PDB entry 7TAX | electron microscopy, 2.80 A resolution | chains B and M of the 14 polymer chains in the assembly

== Chain B ==
Name: CRISPR type I-F/YPEST-associated protein Csy2
UniProtKB: B3G161 (B3G161_PSEAI); numbering as in UniProt (aligned over 1-327)
Amino-acid sequence (327 residues; numbered 1 to 327; the number before each row is that of its first residue):
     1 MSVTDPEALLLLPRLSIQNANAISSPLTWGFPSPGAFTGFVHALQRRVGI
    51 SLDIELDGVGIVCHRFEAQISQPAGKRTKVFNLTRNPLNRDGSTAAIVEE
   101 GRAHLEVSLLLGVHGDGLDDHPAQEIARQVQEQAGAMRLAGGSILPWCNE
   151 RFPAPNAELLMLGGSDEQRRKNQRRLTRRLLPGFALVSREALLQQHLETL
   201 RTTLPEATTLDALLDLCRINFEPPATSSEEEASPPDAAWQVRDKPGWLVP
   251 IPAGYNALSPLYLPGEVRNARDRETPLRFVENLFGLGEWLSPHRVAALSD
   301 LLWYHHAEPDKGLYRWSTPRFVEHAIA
Disordered / not traced: 1-2, 225-238, 323-327

== Chain M ==
Molecule: 61-nt RNA strand
Sequence (61 nucleotides; each row starts with the number of its first residue):
     1 CUAAGAAAUUCACGGCGGGCUUGAUGUCCGCGUCUACCUGAUUCACUGCC
    51 GUAUAGGCAGC
Sequence notes: conflict A41 (G1458 in 313291946), A53 (G1446 in 313291946)

== How chain B and chain M interact ==
Residue-residue contacts (32):
  Asn21(B) with A3(M), hydrogen bond to the sugar; A4(M), hydrogen bond to the phosphate
  Ile23(B) with A3(M), sugar contact
  Pro26(B) with A3(M), base contact
  Gly35(B) with A3(M), phosphate contact
  Ala36(B) with U2(M), phosphate contact; A3(M), phosphate contact
  Gly39(B) with C1(M), phosphate contact; U2(M), sugar contact
  Phe40(B) with U2(M), base contact
  His42(B) with C1(M), sugar contact
  Ala43(B) with U2(M), base contact
  Arg46(B) with C1(M), base contact
  Thr84(B) with A7(M), sugar contact
  Arg85(B) with A7(M), hydrogen bond to the sugar; A8(M), hydrogen bond to the sugar; U9(M), hydrogen bond to the phosphate; U10(M), sugar contact
  Asn86(B) with A7(M), base contact
  Pro87(B) with A7(M), phosphate contact; A8(M), phosphate contact
  Glu100(B) with A7(M), hydrogen bond to the base
  Met137(B) with U2(M), base contact
  Arg138(B) with U2(M), hydrogen bond to the base; G5(M), salt bridge to the phosphate; A6(M), salt bridge to the phosphate
  Leu139(B) with U2(M), base contact
  Gly141(B) with G5(M), phosphate contact
  Tyr255(B) with A3(M), base contact
  Arg271(B) with U2(M), salt bridge to the phosphate; A4(M), hydrogen bond to the base
  Asn282(B) with A3(M), hydrogen bond to the base
Also at the interface, not in a pair above, chain B (27 interface residues in all): Ser24, Ser33, Arg102, Ala140, Asp272

== Summary ==
27 residues of chain B face 10 of chain M across their interface, with 9 hydrogen bonds and 3 salt bridges.
Among the polar pairs are Glu100(B)-A7(M), Arg138(B)-U2(M) and Arg271(B)-A4(M).
Here chain B is CRISPR type I-F/YPEST-associated protein Csy2 and chain M is a 61-nt RNA strand. Entry 7TAX
(Cryo-EM structure of the Csy-AcrIF24-promoter DNA complex) was determined by electron microscopy (same
publication as 7T3J, 7T3K, 7T3L and 7TAW).
